PDB entry 9ITO | electron microscopy, 3.30 A resolution | chains P and Z of the 16 polymer chains in the assembly

== Chain P ==
Name: ATP synthase subunit c
Organism: Chloroflexus aurantiacus J-10-fl
Reference sequence: A9WGS9 (ATPL_CHLAA); residue numbers follow UniProt; this construct covers 1-76
Sequence (76 residues; numbered 1 to 76; the number before each row is that of its first residue):
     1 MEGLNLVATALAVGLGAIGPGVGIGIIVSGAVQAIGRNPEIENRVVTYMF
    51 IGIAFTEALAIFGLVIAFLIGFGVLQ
Unresolved in the structure: 73-76
UniProt features mapped onto this chain:
  - site: Glu-57 (Reversibly protonated during proton transport)

== Chain Z ==
Name: ATP synthase subunit a
Organism: Chloroflexus aurantiacus J-10-fl
Reference sequence: A9WGT0 (A9WGT0_CHLAA); residue numbers follow UniProt; this construct covers 1-312
Sequence (312 residues; row label = number of the first residue in the row):
     1 MSTRTRNILIIVGALIISIASRFFLYTGPPHVEVAAEVIFDGIPGFPITN
    51 SFVVAIIIDIFVIALAVAATRNLQMVPRGLQNVMEFILESLYNLFRNINA
   101 KYVATAFPLVATIFLFVLFGNWFGLLPGVGSIGVCHEKKEEHAVVDERLA
   151 LAAPAAPLSSVAAAEGEEIHDTCAAQGKKLVPLFRAPAADLNFTFAIAVI
   201 SFVFIEYWGFRALGPGYLKKFFNTNGIMSFVGIIEFISELVKPFALAFRL
   251 FGNIFAGEVLLVVMAFLVPLLLPLPFYGFEVFVGFIQALIFALLTYAFLN
   301 IAVTGHDEEHAH
Unresolved in the structure: 1-11, 136-168, 305-312
Disulfides: Cys-135/Cys-173

== Interface between chain P and chain Z ==
Contacting residue pairs - 18 pairs, chain P then chain Z:
  Thr-47(P) / Leu-94(Z)
  Phe-50(P) / Phe-282(Z)  hydrophobic
  Ile-51(P) / Ile-290(Z)
  Ile-51(P) / Leu-293(Z)  hydrophobic
  Ala-54(P) / Gln-287(Z)
  Ala-54(P) / Ile-290(Z)  hydrophobic
  Phe-55(P) / Arg-249(Z)
  Phe-55(P) / Leu-294(Z)  hydrophobic
  Ala-58(P) / Arg-249(Z)
  Ile-61(P) / Gly-252(Z)
  Ile-61(P) / Asn-253(Z)
  Phe-62(P) / Phe-248(Z)
  Phe-62(P) / Arg-249(Z)
  Val-65(P) / Gly-252(Z)
  Val-65(P) / Phe-255(Z)  hydrophobic
  Phe-68(P) / Val-259(Z)  hydrophobic
  Phe-72(P) / Val-32(Z)  hydrophobic
  Phe-72(P) / Val-34(Z)  hydrophobic
Interface residues without a listed pair, chain P (13 interface residues in all): Tyr-48, Leu-64
Interface residues without a listed pair, chain Z (19 interface residues in all): Ile-98, Ala-245, Ala-256, Ile-286, Phe-298

== Summary ==
The interface between chain P and chain Z involves 13 residues on one side and 19 on the other.
Here chain P is ATP synthase subunit c and chain Z is ATP synthase subunit a, both from Chloroflexus
aurantiacus J-10-fl. Entry 9ITO (Chloroflexus aurantiacus ATP synthase, state 2, focused refinement of FO) was
determined by electron microscopy together with 9ITJ, 9ITK, 9ITL, 9ITM, 9ITN, 9ITP and 11 further entries from
the same study.
